7ZFR - chains B and C of the 3 polymer chains in the assembly; structure by X-ray diffraction, 2.90 A resolution.

== Chain B ==
Name: MHC class II HLA-DP beta chain (DPB1*01:01)
Source organism: Homo sapiens
Amino-acid sequence (262 residues; numbered -1 to 260; the number before each row is that of its first residue; numbers below 1 keep their minus sign (Leu-1 is residue -1)):
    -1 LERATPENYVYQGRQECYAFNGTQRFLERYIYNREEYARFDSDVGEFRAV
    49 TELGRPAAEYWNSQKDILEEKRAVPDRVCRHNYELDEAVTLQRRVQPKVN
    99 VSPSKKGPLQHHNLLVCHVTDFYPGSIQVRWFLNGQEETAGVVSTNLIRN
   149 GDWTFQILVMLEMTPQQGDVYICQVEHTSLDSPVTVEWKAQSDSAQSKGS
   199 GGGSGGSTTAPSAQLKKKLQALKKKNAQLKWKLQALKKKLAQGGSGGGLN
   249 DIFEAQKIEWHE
Not modelled in the structure: -1 to 1, 190-260
Cystine bridges: Cys15-Cys77, Cys115-Cys171

== Chain C ==
Name: Synthetic peptide
Amino-acid sequence (12 residues; row label = number of the first residue in the row):
     1 IEFVFKNKAKEL

== Chain B / chain C interface ==
Residue-residue contacts - 32 pairs, chain B then chain C:
  Gly11(B) with Phe5(C)
  Gln13(B) with Phe5(C); Lys6(C), hydrogen bond (side chain-backbone); Asn7(C)
  Phe24(B) with Asn7(C)
  Glu26(B) with Phe5(C)
  Arg27(B) with Phe5(C)
  Tyr28(B) with Val4(C); Phe5(C), hydrogen bond (side chain-backbone)
  Tyr35(B) with Glu2(C), hydrogen bond
  Pro54(B) with Ile1(C), hydrophobic
  Ala55(B) with Glu2(C)
  Tyr58(B) with Ile1(C), hydrophobic
  Trp59(B) with Glu2(C), hydrogen bond (side chain-backbone); Phe3(C); Val4(C)
  Ile65(B) with Val4(C), hydrophobic
  Glu68(B) with Asn7(C)
  Lys69(B) with Phe5(C), hydrogen bond (side chain-backbone); Asn7(C), hydrogen bond
  Arg75(B) with Asn7(C)
  Val76(B) with Lys8(C); Ala9(C), hydrophobic
  His79(B) with Ala9(C); Lys10(C), hydrogen bond (side chain-backbone); Glu11(C), salt bridge
  Asn80(B) with Ala9(C); Lys10(C), hydrogen bond (side chain-backbone)
  Leu83(B) with Lys10(C); Glu11(C); Leu12(C), hydrophobic
  Asp84(B) with Lys10(C), salt bridge
Other interface residues (no listed pair), chain B (25 interface residues in all): Tyr9, Gln10, Arg12, Phe45, Val72
The authors on this interface:
  - interface residues, chain C: Glu2(C), Lys10(C)

== Overview ==
The interface between chain B and chain C involves 25 residues on one side and 12 on the other; the contacts
include 8 hydrogen bonds and 2 salt bridges. Polar contacts include His79(B)-Glu11(C), Asp84(B)-Lys10(C) and
Gln13(B)-Lys6(C). The paper reports interface residues Glu2(C) and Lys10(C).
Chain B is MHC class II HLA-DP beta chain (DPB1*01:01) (Homo sapiens) and chain C is Synthetic peptide; the
structure, Crystal structure of HLA-DP (DPA1*02:01-DPB1*01:01) in complex with a peptide bound in the reverse
direction, was determined by X-ray diffraction, deposited together with 7ZAK.
